PDB entry 9C6B | electron microscopy, 2.60 A resolution | chains B and C of the 4 polymer chains in the assembly

Chain B:
Protein: Serine/threonine-protein phosphatase 2A 55 kDa regulatory subunit B alpha isoform
Source organism: Homo sapiens
UniProt: P63151 (2ABA_HUMAN); numbering as in UniProt (aligned over 2-447)
Chain sequence (451 residues; row label = number of the first residue in the row; numbers below 1 keep their minus sign (Gly-3 is residue -3)):
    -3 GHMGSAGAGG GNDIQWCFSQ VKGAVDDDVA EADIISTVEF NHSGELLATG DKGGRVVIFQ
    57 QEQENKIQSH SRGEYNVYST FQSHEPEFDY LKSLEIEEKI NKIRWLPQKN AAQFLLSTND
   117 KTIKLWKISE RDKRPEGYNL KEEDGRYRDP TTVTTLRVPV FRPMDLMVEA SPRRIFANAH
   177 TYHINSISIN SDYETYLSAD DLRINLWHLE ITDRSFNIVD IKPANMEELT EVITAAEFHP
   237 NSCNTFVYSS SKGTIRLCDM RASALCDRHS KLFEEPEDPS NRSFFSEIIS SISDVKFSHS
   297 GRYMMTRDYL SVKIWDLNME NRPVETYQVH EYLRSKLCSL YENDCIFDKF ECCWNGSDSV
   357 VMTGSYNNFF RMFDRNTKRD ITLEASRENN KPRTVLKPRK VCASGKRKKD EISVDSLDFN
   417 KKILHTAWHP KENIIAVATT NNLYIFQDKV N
Disordered / not traced: -3 to 7, 61-65, 447
Differences from the reference sequence: expression tag (-3 to 1)

Chain C:
Protein: Serine/threonine-protein phosphatase 2A catalytic subunit alpha isoform
Source organism: Homo sapiens
Notes: EC 3.1.3.16
UniProt: P67775 (PP2AA_HUMAN); residues 1-309 here = UniProt positions 1-309
Chain sequence (311 residues; each row starts with the number of its first residue; numbers below 1 keep their minus sign (Gly-1 is residue -1)):
    -1 GHMDEKVFTK ELDQWIEQLN ECKQLSESQV KSLCEKAKEI LTKESNVQEV RCPVTVCGDV
    59 HGQFHDLMEL FRIGGKSPDT NYLFMGDYVD RGYYSVETVT LLVALKVRYR ERITILRGNH
   119 ESRQITQVYG FYDECLRKYG NANVWKYFTD LFDYLPLTAL VDGQIFCLHG GLSPSIDTLD
   179 HIRALDRLQE VPHEGPMCDL LWSDPDDRGG WGISPRGAGY TFGQDISETF NHANGLTLVS
   239 RAHQLVMEGY NWCHDRNVVT IFSAPNYCYR CGNQAAIMEL DDTLKYSFLQ FDPAPRRGEP
   299 HVTRRTPDYF L
Disordered / not traced: -1 to 1
Modified positions: Leu309 (methyl L-leucinate; MLL)
Differences from the reference sequence: expression tag (-1 to 0)
Ion coordination: Zn2+: Asp57, His59, Asp85; Fe2+: Asp85, Asn117, His167, His241

Interface between chain B and chain C:
Pairs across the interface (45; chain B residue first):
  Tyr86(B) - Arg89(C)  hydrogen bond (backbone-side chain)
  Tyr86(B) - Val126(C)
  Tyr86(B) - Tyr127(C)
  Tyr86(B) - Gly128(C)
  Tyr86(B) - Asp131(C)
  Tyr86(B) - Arg135(C)
  Leu87(B) - Arg89(C)  hydrogen bond (backbone-side chain)
  Leu87(B) - Cys266(C)
  Leu87(B) - Arg268(C)  hydrogen bond (backbone-side chain)
  Lys88(B) - Arg268(C)
  Ser89(B) - Arg89(C)
  Ser89(B) - Tyr127(C)
  Ala173(B) - Pro298(C)
  Asn174(B) - Pro298(C)
  Ala175(B) - Val300(C)
  Glu190(B) - Tyr307(C)
  Asn201(B) - Val300(C)
  Leu202(B) - Tyr307(C)  hydrogen bond (backbone-side chain)
  Leu202(B) - Phe308(C)  hydrophobic
  His204(B) - Tyr307(C)
  Ile207(B) - Tyr307(C)  hydrophobic
  Thr208(B) - Pro298(C)
  Asp209(B) - Pro298(C)
  Asp209(B) - His299(C)  hydrogen bond (backbone-backbone)
  Arg210(B) - Arg295(C)
  Arg210(B) - His299(C)
  Ser211(B) - His299(C)  hydrogen bond (backbone-backbone)
  Ser211(B) - Val300(C)
  Ser211(B) - Thr301(C)  hydrogen bond (backbone-backbone)
  Ser211(B) - Tyr307(C)
  Phe212(B) - Thr301(C)
  Phe212(B) - Arg302(C)
  Phe212(B) - Arg303(C)
  Phe212(B) - Thr304(C)
  Phe212(B) - Pro305(C)
  Phe212(B) - Tyr307(C)
  Asn213(B) - Val300(C)
  Asn213(B) - Thr301(C)  hydrogen bond (backbone-backbone)
  Asn213(B) - Arg302(C)  hydrogen bond
  Ile214(B) - Arg302(C)  hydrogen bond (backbone-side chain)
  Asp216(B) - Arg302(C)
  Met256(B) - Phe308(C)  hydrophobic
  Ala260(B) - Thr304(C)
  Leu261(B) - Arg302(C)
  Asp263(B) - Arg302(C)  salt bridge
Interface residues without a listed pair, chain B (26 interface residues in all): Trp203, Val215
Interface residues without a listed pair, chain C (21 interface residues in all): Tyr91, Tyr267

Overview:
Chain B and chain C form an interface of 26 and 21 residues respectively; the contacts include 10 hydrogen
bonds and 1 salt bridge. Among the polar pairs are Asp263(B)-Arg302(C), Tyr86(B)-Arg89(C) and
Leu87(B)-Arg89(C). Asp57(C), His59(C) and Asp85(C) coordinate Zn2+.
Here chain B is Serine/threonine-protein phosphatase 2A 55 kDa regulatory subunit B alpha isoform and chain C
is Serine/threonine-protein phosphatase 2A catalytic subunit alpha isoform, both from Homo sapiens. Entry 9C6B
(PP2A:B55-p107 substrate complex) was determined by electron microscopy together with 9C7T from the same
study.
